Entry 3TBY (X-ray diffraction, 2.50 A resolution); this record covers chains A and B of the 3 polymer chains in the assembly.

Chain A:
Molecule: H-2 class I histocompatibility antigen, D-B alpha chain
Organism: Mus musculus
UniProtKB: P01899 (HA11_MOUSE); aligned to UniProt positions 25-300 over residues 1-276 (the alignment contains insertions or deletions, so no single offset holds)
Sequence (276 residues; numbered 1 to 276; the number before each row is that of its first residue):
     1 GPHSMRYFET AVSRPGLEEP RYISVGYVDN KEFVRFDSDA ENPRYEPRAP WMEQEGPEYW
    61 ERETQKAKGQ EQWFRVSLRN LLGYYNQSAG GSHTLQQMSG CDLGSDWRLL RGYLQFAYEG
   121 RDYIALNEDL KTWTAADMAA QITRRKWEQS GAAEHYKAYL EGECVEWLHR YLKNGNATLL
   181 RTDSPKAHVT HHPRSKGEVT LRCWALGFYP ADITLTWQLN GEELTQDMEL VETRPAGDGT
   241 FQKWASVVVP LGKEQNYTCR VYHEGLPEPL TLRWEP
Not modelled in the structure: 195-197, 219-220, 224-227, 276
Disulfides: Cys101-Cys164, Cys203-Cys259

Chain B:
Molecule: Beta-2-microglobulin
Organism: Mus musculus
UniProtKB: P01887 (B2MG_MOUSE); residues 1-99 here correspond to UniProt positions 21-119 (UniProt number = residue number + 20)
Sequence (99 residues; row label = number of the first residue in the row):
     1 IQKTPQIQVY SRHPPENGKP NILNCYVTQF HPPHIEIQML KNGKKIPKVE MSDMSFSKDW
    61 SFYILAHTEF TPTETDTYAC RVKHDSMAEP KTVYWDRDM
Disulfides: Cys25-Cys80

Interface between chain A and chain B:
Pairs across the interface (49):
  Phe8(A) - Phe56(B)
  Glu9(A) - Phe56(B)
  Thr10(A) - Phe56(B)
  Arg14(A) - His34(B)
  Tyr27(A) - Ser55(B)
  Arg35(A) - Asp53(B)
  Arg35(A) - Met54(B)  hydrogen bond (side chain-backbone)
  Arg35(A) - Ser55(B)
  Arg48(A) - Asp53(B)  salt bridge
  Thr94(A) - His31(B)
  Gln96(A) - Phe56(B)
  Gln96(A) - Trp60(B)
  Gln96(A) - Phe62(B)
  Gln97(A) - Phe56(B)
  Met98(A) - Phe56(B)  hydrophobic
  Met98(A) - Lys58(B)
  Met98(A) - Trp60(B)  hydrophobic
  Gln115(A) - Trp60(B)
  Phe116(A) - Trp60(B)
  Ala117(A) - Trp60(B)  hydrophobic
  Glu119(A) - His31(B)
  Gly120(A) - Lys3(B)  hydrogen bond (backbone-side chain)
  Gly120(A) - His31(B)
  Gly120(A) - Trp60(B)
  Arg121(A) - Ile1(B)
  Asp122(A) - Trp60(B)  hydrogen bond
  His192(A) - Asp98(B)  salt bridge
  Arg202(A) - Asp98(B)  hydrogen bond (side chain-backbone)
  Trp204(A) - Asp98(B)
  Trp204(A) - Met99(B)
  Val231(A) - Gln8(B)
  Glu232(A) - Gln8(B)  hydrogen bond (backbone-side chain)
  Thr233(A) - Tyr26(B)
  Arg234(A) - Gln8(B)  hydrogen bond
  Arg234(A) - Tyr10(B)
  Arg234(A) - Tyr26(B)
  Arg234(A) - Met99(B)  hydrogen bond (side chain-backbone)
  Pro235(A) - Tyr10(B)  hydrogen bond (backbone-side chain)
  Pro235(A) - Asn24(B)
  Pro235(A) - Tyr26(B)
  Pro235(A) - Leu65(B)  hydrophobic
  Ala236(A) - Arg12(B)  hydrogen bond (backbone-side chain)
  Ala236(A) - Asn24(B)  hydrogen bond (backbone-side chain)
  Gly237(A) - Arg12(B)  hydrogen bond (backbone-side chain)
  Gly237(A) - Leu65(B)
  Gln242(A) - Tyr10(B)
  Gln242(A) - Ser11(B)  hydrogen bond (side chain-backbone)
  Gln242(A) - Arg12(B)  hydrogen bond (side chain-backbone)
  Trp244(A) - Met99(B)  hydrogen bond (side chain-backbone)
Interface residues without a listed pair, chain A (34 interface residues in all): Val12, Asn30, Leu206, Asp238
Interface residues without a listed pair, chain B (24 interface residues in all): Pro14, Pro33, Ser57, Tyr63

In short:
Chain A and chain B form an interface of 34 and 24 residues respectively, with 14 hydrogen bonds and 2 salt
bridges. Polar contacts include Arg48(A)-Asp53(B), His192(A)-Asp98(B) and Arg35(A)-Met54(B).
Here chain A is H-2 class I histocompatibility antigen, D-B alpha chain and chain B is Beta-2-microglobulin,
both from Mus musculus. Entry 3TBY (CRYSTAL STRUCTURE OF THE MURINE CLASS I MAJOR HISTOCOMPATIBILITY COMPLEX
H-2DB IN COMPLEX WITH THE LCMV-DERIVED ...) was determined by X-ray diffraction.
